PDB entry 1W5T | X-ray diffraction, 2.40 A resolution | chain A

# Chain A
Protein: ORC2
Organism: Aeropyrum pernix
Reference sequence: Q9YFU8 (Q9YFU8); numbering as in UniProt (aligned over 1-412)
Amino-acid sequence (412 residues; numbered 1 to 412; the number before each row is that of its first residue):
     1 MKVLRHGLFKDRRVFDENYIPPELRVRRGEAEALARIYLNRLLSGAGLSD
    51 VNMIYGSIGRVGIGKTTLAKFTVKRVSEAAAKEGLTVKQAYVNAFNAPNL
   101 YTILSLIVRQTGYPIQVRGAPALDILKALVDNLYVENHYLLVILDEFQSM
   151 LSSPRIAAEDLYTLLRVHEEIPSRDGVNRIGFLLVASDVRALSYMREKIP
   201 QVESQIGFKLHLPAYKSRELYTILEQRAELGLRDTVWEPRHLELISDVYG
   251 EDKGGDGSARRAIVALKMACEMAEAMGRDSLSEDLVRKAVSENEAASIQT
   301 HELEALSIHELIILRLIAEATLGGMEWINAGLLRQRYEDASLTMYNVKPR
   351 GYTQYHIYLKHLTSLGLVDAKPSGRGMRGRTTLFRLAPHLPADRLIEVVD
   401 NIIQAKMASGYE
Disordered / not traced: 1-6, 294-295, 374-380, 411-412
Metal / ion sites: Mg2+: T66 (together with AMP-PNP)
Ligand contacts: AMP-PNP (ANP; phosphoaminophosphonic acid-adenylate ester): E17, Y19, P21, L24, V26, R27, R60, V61, G62, I63, G64, K65, T66, T67, E146, Y215, I223, Q226, R227, A259, R260, I263

# Overview
Chain A binds AMP-PNP.
Chain A is ORC2 (Aeropyrum pernix); the structure, Structure of the Aeropyrum Pernix ORC2 protein (ADPNP-ADP
complexes), was determined by X-ray diffraction (same publication as 1W5S).
